Entry 1HXY (X-ray diffraction, 2.60 A resolution); this record covers chains C and D of the 4 polymer chains in the assembly.

== Chain C ==
Name: Hemagglutinin
Amino-acid sequence (13 residues; row label = number of the first residue in the row):
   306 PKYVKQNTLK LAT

== Chain D ==
Name: Enterotoxin H
Source organism: Staphylococcus aureus
UniProt: P0A0M0 (ETXH_STAAU); residues 1-213 here correspond to UniProt positions 25-237 (UniProt number = residue number + 24)
Amino-acid sequence (213 residues; numbered 1 to 213; the number before each row is that of its first residue):
     1 EDLHDKSELT DLALANAYGQ YNHPFIKENI KSDEISGEKD LIFRNQGDSG NDLRVKFATA
    61 DLAQKFKNKN VDIYGASFYY KCEKISENIS ECLYGGTTLN SEKLAQERVI GANVWVDGIQ
   121 KETELIRTNK KNVTLQELDI KIRKILSDKY KIYYKDSEIS KGLIEFDMKT PRDYSFDIYD
   181 LKGENDYEID KIYEDNKTLK SDDISHIDVN LYT
Unresolved in the structure: 1
Disulfides: C82-C92
Metal / ion sites: Zn2+: H206, D208 (shared with 1 residue of chain B)
Swiss-Prot annotation at these positions:
  - binding site (Zn(2+)): D167, H206, D208

== Chain C / chain D interface ==
Contacting residue pairs - 6 pairs, chain C then chain D:
  K307(C) - N210(D)  hydrogen bond
  V309(C) - N113(D)
  V309(C) - W115(D)  hydrophobic
  V309(C) - Q120(D)
  K310(C) - Q120(D)  hydrogen bond (backbone-side chain)
  N312(C) - Q120(D)
Interface residues without a listed pair, chain C (5 interface residues in all): Y308
Interface residues without a listed pair, chain D (5 interface residues in all): Y212

== Overview ==
Chain C and chain D each contribute 5 residues to their interface, with 2 hydrogen bonds. Polar pairs include
K307(C)-N210(D) and K310(C)-Q120(D). H206(D) and D208(D) form the Zn2+ site. From UniProt: 3 Zn2+-binding
residues on chain D.
Here chain C is Hemagglutinin and chain D is Enterotoxin H (Staphylococcus aureus). Entry 1HXY (Crystal
structure of staphylococcal enterotoxin H in complex with human MHC class II) was determined by X-ray
diffraction.
